3J0J - chains I and J of the 13 polymer chains in the assembly; structure by electron microscopy, 9.70 A resolution (very low resolution: no residue pairs are listed; an interface is given only as per-side residue counts).

Chain I:
Name: V-type ATP synthase, subunit (VAPC-THERM)
Source organism: Thermus thermophilus
Reference sequence: Q5SIT5 (Q5SIT5_THET8); residue numbers follow UniProt; this construct covers 18-120
Chain sequence (104 residues; each row starts with the number of its first residue):
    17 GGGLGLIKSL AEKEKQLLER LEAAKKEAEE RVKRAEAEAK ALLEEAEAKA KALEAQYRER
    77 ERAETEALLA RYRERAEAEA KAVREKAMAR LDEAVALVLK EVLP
Unresolved in the structure: 17-20
Construct notes: expression tag (17)

Chain J:
Name: V-type ATP synthase subunit E
Source organism: Thermus thermophilus
Reference sequence: P74901 (VATE_THET8); residue numbers follow UniProt; this construct covers 1-188
Chain sequence (188 residues; each row starts with the number of its first residue):
     1 MSKLEAILSQ EVEAEIQALL QEAEAKAEAV KREAEEKAKA LLQARERALE AQYRAALRRA
    61 ESAGELLVAT ARTQARGEVL EEVRRRVREA LEALPQKPEW PEVVRKLALE ALEALPGAKA
   121 LVANPEDLPH LEAMARERGV ELQAEPALRL GVRAVGAEGK TQVENSLLAR MDRAWDAMSS
   181 KVAQALWG
Unresolved in the structure: 1-2, 143-144
Construct notes: conflict Met-134 (Leu in P74901), Met-171 (Leu in P74901), Met-178 (Leu in P74901)

Chain I / chain J interface:
At this resolution (10 A) residue pairs are not listed: 49 residues of chain I and 50 of chain J lie at the interface.

In short:
49 residues of chain I and 50 residues of chain J are in contact.
Chain I is V-type ATP synthase, subunit (VAPC-THERM) and chain J is V-type ATP synthase subunit E, both from
Thermus thermophilus; the structure, Fitted atomic models of Thermus thermophilus V-ATPase subunits into
cryo-EM map, was determined by electron microscopy.
